6VMG - chains A and D of the 26 polymer chains in the assembly; structure by electron microscopy, 6.46 A resolution (low resolution: residue-level contacts below are approximate; hydrogen-bond / salt-bridge calls are withheld).

== Chain A ==
Name: ATP synthase subunit alpha, chloroplastic
From: Spinacia oleracea
Notes: EC 7.1.2.2
Reference sequence: P06450 (ATPA_SPIOL); numbering as in UniProt (aligned over 1-507)
Amino-acid sequence (507 residues; numbered 1 to 507; the number before each row is that of its first residue):
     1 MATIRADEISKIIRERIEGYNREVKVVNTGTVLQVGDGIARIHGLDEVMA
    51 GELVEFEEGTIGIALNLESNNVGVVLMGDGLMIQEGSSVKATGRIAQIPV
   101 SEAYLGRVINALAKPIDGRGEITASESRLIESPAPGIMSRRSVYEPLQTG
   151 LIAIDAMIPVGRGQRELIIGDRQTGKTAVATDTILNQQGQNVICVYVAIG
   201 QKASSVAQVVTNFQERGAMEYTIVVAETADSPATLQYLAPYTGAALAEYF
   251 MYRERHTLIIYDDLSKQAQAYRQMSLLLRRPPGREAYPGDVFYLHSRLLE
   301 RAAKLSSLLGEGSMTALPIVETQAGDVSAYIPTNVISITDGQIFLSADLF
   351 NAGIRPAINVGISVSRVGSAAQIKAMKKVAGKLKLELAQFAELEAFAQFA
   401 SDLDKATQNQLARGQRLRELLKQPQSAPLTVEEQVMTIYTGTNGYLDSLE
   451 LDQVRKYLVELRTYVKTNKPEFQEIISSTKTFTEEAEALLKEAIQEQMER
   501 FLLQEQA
Unresolved in the structure: 1-9, 505-507
Swiss-Prot annotation at these positions:
  - binding site (ATP): Gly-170 to Thr-177
  - site: Ser-363 (Required for activity)

== Chain D ==
Name: ATP synthase subunit beta, chloroplastic
From: Spinacia oleracea
Notes: EC 7.1.2.2
Reference sequence: P00825 (ATPB_SPIOL); residue numbers follow UniProt; this construct covers 1-498
Amino-acid sequence (498 residues; numbered 1 to 498; the number before each row is that of its first residue):
     1 MRINPTTSDPGVSTLEKKNLGRIAQIIGPVLDVAFPPGKMPNIYNALIVK
    51 GRDTAGQPMNVTCEVQQLLGNNRVRAVAMSATDGLTRGMEVIDTGAPLSV
   101 PVGGATLGRIFNVLGEPVDNLGPVDTRTTSPIHRSAPAFTQLDTKLSIFE
   151 TGIKVVDLLAPYRRGGKIGLFGGAGVGKTVLIMELINNIAKAHGGVSVFG
   201 GVGERTREGNDLYMEMKESGVINEQNIAESKVALVYGQMNEPPGARMRVG
   251 LTALTMAEYFRDVNEQDVLLFIDNIFRFVQAGSEVSALLGRMPSAVGYQP
   301 TLSTEMGSLQERITSTKEGSITSIQAVYVPADDLTDPAPATTFAHLDATT
   351 VLSRGLAAKGIYPAVDPLDSTSTMLQPRIVGEEHYEIAQRVKETLQRYKE
   401 LQDIIAILGLDELSEEDRLTVARARKIERFLSQPFFVAEVFTGSPGKYVG
   451 LAETIRGFQLILSGELDSLPEQAFYLVGNIDEATAKAMNLEMESKLKK
Unresolved in the structure: 1-17, 497-498
Swiss-Prot annotation at these positions:
  - binding site (ATP): Gly-172 to Thr-179

== Chain A / chain D interface ==
Pairs across the interface (23; chain A residue first):
  Val-35(A) with Gln-67(D); Leu-68(D)
  Gly-36(A) with Gln-67(D)
  Leu-81(A) with Asn-42(D); Ile-43(D)
  Arg-172(A) with Phe-343(D)
  Gly-200(A) with Ala-344(D)
  Lys-202(A) with Ala-344(D)
  Ala-229(A) with Gly-307(D)
  Asp-230(A) with Gly-307(D); Ser-308(D); Glu-311(D)
  Gln-273(A) with Pro-300(D); Thr-301(D)
  Leu-276(A) with Met-292(D); Pro-300(D)
  Gln-323(A) with Thr-335(D)
  Ala-324(A) with Thr-335(D)
  Asn-351(A) with Lys-392(D); Glu-393(D); Gln-396(D)
  Ala-352(A) with Glu-393(D); Gln-396(D)
Other interface residues (no listed pair), chain A (20 interface residues in all): Leu-33, Gln-34, Asp-117, Ser-231, Gln-269, Gln-398
Other interface residues (no listed pair), chain D (22 interface residues in all): Gly-70, Thr-140, Ser-303, Thr-304, Leu-334, Ser-414

== Summary ==
20 residues of chain A and 22 residues of chain D are in contact. From UniProt: 8 ATP-binding residues on
chain A; 8 ATP-binding residues on chain D.
Chain A is ATP synthase subunit alpha, chloroplastic and chain D is ATP synthase subunit beta, chloroplastic,
both from Spinacia oleracea; the structure, Chloroplast ATP synthase (O3, CF1FO), was determined by electron
microscopy (same publication as 6VM1, 6VM4, 6VMB, 6VMD, 6VOF, 6VOG and 8 further entries).
